PDB entry 9G29 | electron microscopy, 3.30 A resolution | chains B and J of the 17 polymer chains in the assembly

Chain B:
Protein: DNA-directed RNA polymerase I subunit RPA135
Source organism: Saccharomyces cerevisiae
Notes: EC 2.7.7.6
Reference sequence: P22138 (RPA2_YEAST); numbering as in UniProt (aligned over 1-1203)
Chain sequence (1203 residues; row label = number of the first residue in the row):
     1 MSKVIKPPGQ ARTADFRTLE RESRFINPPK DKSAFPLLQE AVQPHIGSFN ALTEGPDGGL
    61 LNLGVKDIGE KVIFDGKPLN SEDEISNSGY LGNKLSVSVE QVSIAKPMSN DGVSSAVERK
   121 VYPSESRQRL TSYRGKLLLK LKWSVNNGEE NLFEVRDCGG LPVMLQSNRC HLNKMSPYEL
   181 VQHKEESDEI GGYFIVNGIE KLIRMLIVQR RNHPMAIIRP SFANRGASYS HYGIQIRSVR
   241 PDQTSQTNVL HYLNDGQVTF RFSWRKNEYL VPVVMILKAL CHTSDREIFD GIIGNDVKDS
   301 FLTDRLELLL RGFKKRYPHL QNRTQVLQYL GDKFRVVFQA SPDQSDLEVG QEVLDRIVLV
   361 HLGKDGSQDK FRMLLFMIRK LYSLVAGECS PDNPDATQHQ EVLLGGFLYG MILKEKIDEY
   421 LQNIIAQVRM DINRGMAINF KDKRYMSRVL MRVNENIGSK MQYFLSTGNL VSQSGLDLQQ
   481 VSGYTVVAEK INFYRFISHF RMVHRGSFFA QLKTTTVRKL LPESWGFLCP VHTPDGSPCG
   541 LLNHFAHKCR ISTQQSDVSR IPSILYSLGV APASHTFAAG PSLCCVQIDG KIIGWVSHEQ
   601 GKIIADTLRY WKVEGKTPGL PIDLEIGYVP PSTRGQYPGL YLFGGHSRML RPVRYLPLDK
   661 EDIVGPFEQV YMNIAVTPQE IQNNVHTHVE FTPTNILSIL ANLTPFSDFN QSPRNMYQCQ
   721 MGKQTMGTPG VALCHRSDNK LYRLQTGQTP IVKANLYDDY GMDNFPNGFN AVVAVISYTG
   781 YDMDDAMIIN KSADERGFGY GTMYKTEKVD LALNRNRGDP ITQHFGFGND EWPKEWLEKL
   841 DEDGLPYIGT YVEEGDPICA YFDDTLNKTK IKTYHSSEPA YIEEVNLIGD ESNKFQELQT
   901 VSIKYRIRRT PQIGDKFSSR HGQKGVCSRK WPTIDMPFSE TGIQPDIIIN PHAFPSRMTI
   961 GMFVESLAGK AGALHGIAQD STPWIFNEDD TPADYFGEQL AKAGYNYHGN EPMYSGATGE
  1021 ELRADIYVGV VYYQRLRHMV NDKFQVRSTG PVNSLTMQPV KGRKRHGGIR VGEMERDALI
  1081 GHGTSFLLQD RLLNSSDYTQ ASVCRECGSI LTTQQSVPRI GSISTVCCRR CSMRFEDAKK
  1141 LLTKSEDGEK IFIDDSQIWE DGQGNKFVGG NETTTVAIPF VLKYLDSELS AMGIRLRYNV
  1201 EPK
Unresolved in the structure: 1-10, 79-88, 112-115, 1138-1155
Swiss-Prot annotation at these positions:
  - zinc finger: Cys1104 to Cys1131 (C4-type)
  - modified residue: Ser2 (N-acetylserine), Ser81 (Phosphoserine), Ser1156 (Phosphoserine)
  - mutagenesis: Cys1104 (C1104A: No effect; when associated with A-1107; A-1128 and A-1131), Cys1107 (C1107A: Lethal. Abolishes recruitment of RPA1 to Pol I. No effect; when associated with A-1104; A-1128 and A-1131), Cys1127 (C1127R: Responsible of suppression of RPA190-5 and RPA190-1 mutations), Cys1128 (C1128A: No effect; when associated with A-1104; A-1107 and A-1131), Cys1131 (C1131A: No effect; when associated with A-1104; A-1107 and A-1128)
Ion coordination: Zn2+: Cys1104, Cys1107, Cys1128, Cys1131
What the authors report for this chain:
  - conformationally variable residues (side-chain flip): Tyr717

Chain J:
Protein: DNA-directed RNA polymerases I, II, and III subunit RPABC5
Source organism: Saccharomyces cerevisiae
Reference sequence: P22139 (RPAB5_YEAST); residue numbers follow UniProt; this construct covers 1-70
Chain sequence (70 residues; each row starts with the number of its first residue):
     1 MIVPVRCFSC GKVVGDKWES YLNLLQEDEL DEGTALSRLG LKRYCCRRMI LTHVDLIEKF
    61 LRYNPLEKRD
Unresolved in the structure: 70
Swiss-Prot annotation at these positions:
  - binding site (Zn(2+)): Cys7, Cys10, Cys45, Cys46
  - cross-link: Lys59 (Glycyl lysine isopeptide (Lys-Gly) (interchain with G-Cter in ubiquitin))
Ion coordination: Zn2+: Cys7, Cys10, Cys45, Cys46

Interface between chain B and chain J:
Pairs across the interface (82; chain B residue first):
  Arg12(B) - Asp31(J)  salt bridge
  Arg12(B) - Glu32(J)  salt bridge
  Phe16(B) - Glu32(J)
  Phe16(B) - Leu51(J)  hydrophobic
  Phe16(B) - Thr52(J)
  Thr18(B) - Trp18(J)
  Leu19(B) - Leu25(J)
  Leu19(B) - Gln26(J)
  Arg21(B) - His53(J)  hydrogen bond (side chain-backbone)
  Arg21(B) - Val54(J)
  Glu22(B) - Trp18(J)
  Glu22(B) - Val54(J)
  Glu22(B) - Asp55(J)
  Phe25(B) - Val54(J)
  Phe25(B) - Asp55(J)
  Phe25(B) - Leu56(J)  hydrophobic
  Phe25(B) - Lys59(J)
  Phe25(B) - Arg62(J)
  Ile26(B) - Glu58(J)
  Ile26(B) - Arg62(J)  hydrogen bond (backbone-side chain)
  Pro28(B) - Arg62(J)
  Tyr178(B) - Arg62(J)
  Val181(B) - Arg62(J)
  Val181(B) - Tyr63(J)
  Gln182(B) - Arg69(J)  hydrogen bond (backbone-side chain)
  His183(B) - Arg69(J)
  Lys184(B) - Arg69(J)
  Glu186(B) - Tyr63(J)
  Ser187(B) - Tyr63(J)
  Gly730(B) - Phe60(J)
  Val731(B) - Lys59(J)
  Val731(B) - Phe60(J)  hydrophobic
  Val731(B) - Tyr63(J)  hydrophobic
  Leu733(B) - Phe60(J)  hydrophobic
  Cys734(B) - Tyr63(J)  hydrophobic
  Arg743(B) - Met1(J)  hydrogen bond
  Arg743(B) - Phe60(J)
  Gln745(B) - Met1(J)  hydrogen bond (backbone-backbone)
  Thr746(B) - Met1(J)
  Thr746(B) - Ile2(J)
  Gln748(B) - Met49(J)
  Gln748(B) - Thr52(J)  hydrogen bond
  Thr749(B) - Thr52(J)  hydrogen bond (backbone-backbone)
  Thr749(B) - Val54(J)
  Ile751(B) - Thr52(J)
  Asp763(B) - Val54(J)
  Asp763(B) - Leu56(J)
  Asn764(B) - Leu56(J)
  Asn764(B) - Lys59(J)  hydrogen bond
  Pro766(B) - Val54(J)  hydrophobic
  Pro766(B) - Leu56(J)
  Asn770(B) - Arg48(J)  hydrogen bond (backbone-side chain)
  Asn770(B) - Thr52(J)
  Val772(B) - Ser9(J)
  Ala793(B) - Phe8(J)
  Arg796(B) - Cys7(J)
  Arg796(B) - Phe8(J)  hydrogen bond (side chain-backbone)
  Arg796(B) - Ser9(J)  hydrogen bond (side chain-backbone)
  Arg796(B) - Cys10(J)  hydrogen bond (side chain-backbone)
  Arg796(B) - Gly11(J)
  Gly797(B) - Phe8(J)
  Phe798(B) - Phe8(J)  hydrophobic
  Thr941(B) - Arg43(J)
  Ile943(B) - Arg43(J)
  Ile943(B) - Tyr44(J)  hydrophobic
  Ile943(B) - Cys45(J)  hydrophobic
  Gln944(B) - Ser9(J)
  Asp946(B) - Ser9(J)  hydrogen bond
  Asp946(B) - Arg48(J)  salt bridge
  Lys970(B) - Tyr44(J)
  Gly972(B) - Leu51(J)
  Ala973(B) - Tyr44(J)  hydrophobic
  Ala973(B) - Arg47(J)  hydrogen bond (backbone-side chain)
  Leu974(B) - Tyr44(J)  hydrophobic
  Leu974(B) - Arg47(J)  hydrogen bond (backbone-side chain)
  His975(B) - Gly33(J)
  Gly976(B) - Glu32(J)
  Gly976(B) - Gly33(J)
  Gly976(B) - Leu51(J)
  Tyr1005(B) - Tyr44(J)
  Glu1011(B) - Tyr44(J)  hydrogen bond
  Val1030(B) - Tyr44(J)  hydrophobic
Also at the interface, not in a pair above, chain B (57 interface residues in all): Glu185, Thr728, Ala732, His735, Gly747, Ala771, Ile977, Val1028, Gly1029
Also at the interface, not in a pair above, chain J (32 interface residues in all): Leu22

Overview:
Chain B and chain J form an interface of 57 and 32 residues respectively, with 16 hydrogen bonds and 3 salt
bridges. Polar pairs include Arg12(B)-Asp31(J), Arg12(B)-Glu32(J) and Asp946(B)-Arg48(J). UniProt lists 5
mutagenesis sites on chain B; 4 Zn2+-binding residues on chain J. The paper reports conformational variability
at Tyr717(B).
Chain B is DNA-directed RNA polymerase I subunit RPA135 and chain J is DNA-directed RNA polymerases I, II, and
III subunit RPABC5, both from Saccharomyces cerevisiae; the structure, Yeast RNA polymerase I elongation
complex stalled by an apurinic site with the C-terminal of A12 ..., was determined by electron microscopy,
deposited together with 9G1V, 9G1X, 9G23, 9G24, 9G26, 9G27, 9G2B and 9G2C.
